Entry 2WPD (X-ray diffraction, 3.43 A resolution); this record covers chains H and L of the 19 polymer chains in the assembly.

[Chain H]
Name: ATP synthase subunit delta, mitochondrial
From: Saccharomyces cerevisiae
UniProtKB: Q12165 (ATPD_YEAST); residues 1-138 here correspond to UniProt positions 23-160 (UniProt number = residue number + 22)
Chain sequence (138 residues; numbered 1 to 138; the number before each row is that of its first residue):
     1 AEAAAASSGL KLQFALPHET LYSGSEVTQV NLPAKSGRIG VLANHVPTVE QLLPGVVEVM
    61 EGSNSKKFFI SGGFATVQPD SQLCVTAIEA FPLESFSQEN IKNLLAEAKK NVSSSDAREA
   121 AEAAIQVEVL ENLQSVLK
Not modelled in the structure: 1-6

[Chain L]
Name: ATP synthase subunit 9, mitochondrial
From: Saccharomyces cerevisiae
Notes: EC 3.6.3.14
UniProtKB: P61829 (ATP9_YEAST); numbering as in UniProt (aligned over 1-76)
Chain sequence (76 residues; each row starts with the number of its first residue):
     1 MQLVLAAKYI GAGISTIGLL GAGIGIAIVF AALINGVSRN PSIKDTVFPM AILGFALSEA
    61 TGLFCLMVSF LLLFGV
Swiss-Prot annotation at these positions:
  - site: Glu59 (Reversibly protonated during proton transport)
  - modified residue: Met1 (N-formylmethionine)
  - natural variant: Thr46 (T46L: In strain: DS400/A3 and KL14-4A), Leu53 (L53F: In strain: DS400/A3, DS401 and 1 more), Leu57 (L57V: In oligomycin-resistant mutant and cross-resistance to venturicidin), Cys65 (C65S: In oligomycin-resistant mutant)

[How chain H and chain L interact]
Pairs across the interface (9; chain H residue first):
  Asn31(H) with Ser42(L)
  Ser36(H) with Arg39(L), hydrogen bond (backbone-side chain)
  Gly37(H) with Arg39(L)
  Arg38(H) with Arg39(L); Asn40(L), hydrogen bond; Ser42(L); Ile43(L)
  Ile39(H) with Arg39(L)
  Gly40(H) with Arg39(L), hydrogen bond (backbone-backbone)
Interface residues without a listed pair, chain H (7 interface residues in all): Gln29
Interface residues without a listed pair, chain L (5 interface residues in all): Pro41
Interface features reported in the paper:
  - interface residues, chain H: Ser36(H), Gly40(H)

[In short]
7 residues of chain H and 5 residues of chain L are in contact; the contacts include 3 hydrogen bonds. Polar
contacts include Ser36(H)-Arg39(L), Arg38(H)-Asn40(L) and Gly40(H)-Arg39(L). The paper reports interface
residues Ser36(H) and Gly40(H).
Chain H is ATP synthase subunit delta, mitochondrial and chain L is ATP synthase subunit 9, mitochondrial,
both from Saccharomyces cerevisiae; the structure, The Mg.ADP inhibited state of the yeast F1c10 ATP synthase,
was determined by X-ray diffraction.
